Entry 4AM0 (X-ray diffraction, 3.02 A resolution); this record covers chains B and S of the 3 polymer chains in the assembly.

== Chain B ==
Name: Fab 2H12, light chain
From: Homo sapiens
Notes: antibody fragment or engineered binder
Amino-acid sequence (212 residues; numbered 1 to 212; the number before each row is that of its first residue):
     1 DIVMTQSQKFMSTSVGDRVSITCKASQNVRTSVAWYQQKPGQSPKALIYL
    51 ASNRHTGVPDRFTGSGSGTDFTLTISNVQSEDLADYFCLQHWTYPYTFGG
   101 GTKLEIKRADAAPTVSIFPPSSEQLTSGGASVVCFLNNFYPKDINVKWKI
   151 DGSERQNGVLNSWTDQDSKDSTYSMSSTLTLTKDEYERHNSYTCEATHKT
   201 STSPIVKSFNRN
Cystine bridges: C23-C88, C134-C194

== Chain S ==
Name: Envelope protein,
From: Dengue virus
Notes: fragment: domain iii, residues 295-395
UniProtKB: Q7TGC6 (Q7TGC6_9FLAV); residues 295-395 here = UniProt positions 295-395
Amino-acid sequence (101 residues; each row starts with the number of its first residue):
   295 KGMSYTMCSGKFSIDKEMAETQHGTTVVKVKYEGAGAPCKVPIEIRDVNK
   345 EKVVGRIISSTPFAEYTNSVTNIELEPPFGDSYIVIGVGDSALTLHWFRK
   395 G
Not modelled in the structure: 295-299, 343-345, 395
Cystine bridges: C302-C333

== Interface between chain B and chain S ==
Pairs across the interface (10; chain B residue first):
  H91(B) - H317(S)
  W92(B) - H317(S)
  T93(B) - H317(S)
  T93(B) - I352(S)
  T93(B) - E368(S)
  Y94(B) - T315(S)
  Y94(B) - Q316(S)  hydrogen bond (side chain-backbone)
  Y94(B) - H317(S)
  Y96(B) - Q316(S)
  Y96(B) - H317(S)  hydrogen bond

== Summary ==
Chain B and chain S each contribute 5 residues to their interface; the contacts include 2 hydrogen bonds.
Among the polar pairs are Y94(B)-Q316(S) and Y96(B)-H317(S).
Chain B is Fab 2H12, light chain (Homo sapiens) and chain S is Envelope protein, (Dengue virus); the
structure, Structure of Dengue virus strain 4 DIII in complex with Fab 2H12, was determined by X-ray
diffraction (same publication as 4AL8 and 4ALA).
